Entry 8BET (X-ray diffraction, 2.38 A resolution); this record covers chains A and B.

[Chain A (and B)]
Molecule: Beta-fructofuranosidase
Organism: Rhodotorula dairenensis
Notes: EC 3.2.1.26; chain B of this document is another copy of the same molecule, construct and numbering; everything in this record applies to it too
UniProtKB: A0A856TAI5 (A0A856TAI5_9BASI); residues 1-675 here = UniProt positions 1-675
Sequence (675 residues; row label = number of the first residue in the row):
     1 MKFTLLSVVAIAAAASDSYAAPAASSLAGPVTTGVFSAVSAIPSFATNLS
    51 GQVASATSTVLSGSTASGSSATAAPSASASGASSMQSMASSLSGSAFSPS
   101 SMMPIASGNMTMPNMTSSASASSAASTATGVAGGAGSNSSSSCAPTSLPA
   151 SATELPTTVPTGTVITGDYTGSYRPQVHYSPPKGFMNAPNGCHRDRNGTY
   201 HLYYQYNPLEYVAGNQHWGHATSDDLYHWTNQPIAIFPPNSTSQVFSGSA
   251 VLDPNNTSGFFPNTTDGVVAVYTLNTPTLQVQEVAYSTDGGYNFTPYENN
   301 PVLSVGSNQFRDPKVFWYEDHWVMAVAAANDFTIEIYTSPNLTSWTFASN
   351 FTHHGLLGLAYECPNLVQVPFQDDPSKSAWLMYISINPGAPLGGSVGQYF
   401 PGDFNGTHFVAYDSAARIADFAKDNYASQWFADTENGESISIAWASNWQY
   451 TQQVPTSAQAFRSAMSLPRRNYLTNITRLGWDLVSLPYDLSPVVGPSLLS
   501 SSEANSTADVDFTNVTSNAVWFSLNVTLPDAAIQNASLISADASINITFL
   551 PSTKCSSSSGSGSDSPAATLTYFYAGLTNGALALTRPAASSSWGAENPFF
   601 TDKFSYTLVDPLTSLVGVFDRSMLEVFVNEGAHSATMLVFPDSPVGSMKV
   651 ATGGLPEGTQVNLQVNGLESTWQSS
Not modelled in the structure: 1-141, 557-562, 673-675 (chain B: 1-141, 558-562, 673-675)
Construct notes: engineered mutation A188 (Asp in A0A856TAI5)
Disulfides: C143-C555
Covalent attachments: alpha-D-mannopyranose (MAN) linked to T146, S147, T153, T161; N-acetylglucosamine (NAG) linked to N240, N341, N350, N405, N475, N505, N525, N535
From the paper describing this entry:
  - binding site for alpha-D-glucopyranose: Q216, N387
  - mutagenesis - A213W (17-fold), Q216L, N387T (30-fold): decreased catalytic activity on sucrose
  - mutagenesis - A360Q (4-fold): decreased catalytic activity
  - mutagenesis - N387T (3-fold): decreased binding to sucrose
  - mutagenesis - A213W, N387T: decreased catalytic activity on FOS synthesis
  - mutagenesis - A360Q/N387T: increased catalytic activity on neokestose
  - mutagenesis - Q216L, Q216T: increased catalytic activity on 6-kestose
  - specificity-determining residues: N387
  - mutagenesis - Q216T: decreased stability

[Chain A / chain B interface]
Pairs across the interface (76; chain A residue first):
  N330(A) - R478(B)
  F332(A) - R478(B)
  H353(A) - D413(B)
  H353(A) - S414(B)  hydrogen bond (backbone-backbone)
  H353(A) - A415(B)  hydrogen bond (backbone-backbone)
  H354(A) - S414(B)
  G355(A) - S414(B)  hydrogen bond (backbone-backbone)
  G355(A) - A415(B)
  G355(A) - A416(B)  hydrogen bond (backbone-backbone)
  L356(A) - A416(B)
  L357(A) - A415(B)  hydrophobic
  L357(A) - L479(B)
  G358(A) - L479(B)
  L359(A) - R478(B)  hydrogen bond (backbone-side chain)
  L359(A) - L479(B)  hydrophobic
  L359(A) - T607(B)
  L359(A) - V609(B)  hydrophobic
  P388(A) - T607(B)
  P391(A) - P391(B)  hydrophobic
  L392(A) - L392(B)  hydrophobic
  G393(A) - S605(B)
  D413(A) - H353(B)
  S414(A) - H353(B)  hydrogen bond (backbone-backbone)
  S414(A) - H354(B)
  S414(A) - G355(B)  hydrogen bond (backbone-backbone)
  S414(A) - S414(B)
  A415(A) - H353(B)  hydrogen bond (backbone-backbone)
  A415(A) - G355(B)
  A415(A) - L357(B)  hydrophobic
  A416(A) - G355(B)  hydrogen bond (backbone-backbone)
  A416(A) - L356(B)
  A416(A) - A416(B)  hydrophobic
  Q449(A) - T578(B)
  Q449(A) - S605(B)  hydrogen bond
  Q452(A) - L577(B)
  R478(A) - N330(B)
  R478(A) - F332(B)
  R478(A) - L359(B)  hydrogen bond (side chain-backbone)
  L479(A) - L357(B)
  L479(A) - G358(B)
  L479(A) - L359(B)  hydrophobic
  F573(A) - F599(B)  hydrophobic
  L577(A) - Q453(B)
  T578(A) - Q449(B)
  T578(A) - F599(B)
  A581(A) - F599(B)  hydrophobic
  A583(A) - P598(B)
  A583(A) - F599(B)  hydrophobic
  T585(A) - P598(B)
  G594(A) - K603(B)  hydrogen bond (backbone-side chain)
  A595(A) - K603(B)  hydrogen bond (backbone-side chain)
  N597(A) - K603(B)  hydrogen bond (backbone-side chain)
  P598(A) - A583(B)
  P598(A) - T585(B)
  P598(A) - K603(B)
  F599(A) - F573(B)  hydrophobic
  F599(A) - T578(B)
  F599(A) - A581(B)  hydrophobic
  F599(A) - A583(B)  hydrophobic
  F600(A) - K603(B)  hydrogen bond (backbone-side chain)
  T601(A) - T601(B)
  T601(A) - D602(B)
  T601(A) - K603(B)
  D602(A) - T601(B)
  D602(A) - D602(B)  hydrogen bond (side chain-backbone)
  K603(A) - G594(B)  hydrogen bond (side chain-backbone)
  K603(A) - A595(B)  hydrogen bond (side chain-backbone)
  K603(A) - N597(B)  hydrogen bond (side chain-backbone)
  K603(A) - P598(B)
  K603(A) - F600(B)  hydrogen bond (side chain-backbone)
  K603(A) - T601(B)
  S605(A) - G393(B)
  S605(A) - Q449(B)  hydrogen bond
  T607(A) - L359(B)
  T607(A) - P388(B)
  V609(A) - L359(B)  hydrophobic
Interface residues without a listed pair, chain A (46 interface residues in all): R417, I418, K423, W448, L582, A588, L608
Interface residues without a listed pair, chain B (47 interface residues in all): G389, G394, R417, I418, Q452, L582, A588, L608

[Summary]
Chain A and chain B form an interface of 46 and 47 residues respectively, with 21 hydrogen bonds. Polar
contacts include L359(A)-R478(B), Q449(A)-S605(B) and G594(A)-K603(B). The paper reports a binding site for
alpha-D-glucopyranose at Q216(A) and N387(A); A213W, Q216L and N387T of chain A reduce catalytic activity on
sucrose; 6 substitutions were tested in all.
Chain A and chain B are both Beta-fructofuranosidase (Rhodotorula dairenensis); the structure, Structure of
D188A-fructofuranosidase from Rhodotorula dairenesis in complex with sucrose, was determined by X-ray
diffraction (same publication as 8BEQ and 8BEU).
